PDB entry 7AEJ | X-ray diffraction, 3.80 A resolution | chains C and A of the 4 polymer chains in the assembly

# Chain C
Molecule: Envelope glycoprotein gp160
Source organism: Human immunodeficiency virus 1
UniProt: B2CPZ5 (B2CPZ5_9HIV1); the construct has insertions or renumbered stretches relative to UniProt, so the offset changes along the chain: 512-590 = UniProt 512-590; 617-620 = UniProt 591-594; 629-718 = UniProt 629-718
Chain sequence (192 residues; each row starts with the number of its first residue; note: 26 numbers in that range are skipped by the numbering (no residue carries them; nothing is unmodelled there)):
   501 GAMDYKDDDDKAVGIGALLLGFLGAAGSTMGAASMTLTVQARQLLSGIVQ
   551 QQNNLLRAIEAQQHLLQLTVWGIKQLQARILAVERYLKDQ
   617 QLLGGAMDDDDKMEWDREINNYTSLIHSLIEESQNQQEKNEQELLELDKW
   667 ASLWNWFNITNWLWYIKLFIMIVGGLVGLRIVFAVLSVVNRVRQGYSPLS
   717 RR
Not modelled in the structure: 501-517, 617-623, 707-718
Construct notes: expression tag (501-511); conflict L519 (Phe in B2CPZ5); linker (621-628); engineered mutation R717 (Phe in B2CPZ5), R718 (Gln in B2CPZ5)
Reported in the primary citation:
  - conformationally variable residues (loop rearrangement): G531 to A533, N671 to N674

# Chain A
Molecule: Envelope glycoprotein gp160
Source organism: Human immunodeficiency virus 1
UniProt: B2CPZ5 (B2CPZ5_9HIV1); the construct has insertions or renumbered stretches relative to UniProt, so the offset changes along the chain: 512-589 = UniProt 512-589; 616-620 = UniProt 590-594; 629-718 = UniProt 629-718
Chain sequence (192 residues; each row starts with the number of its first residue; note: 26 numbers in that range are skipped by the numbering (no residue carries them; nothing is unmodelled there)):
   501 GAMDYKDDDDKAVGIGALLLGFLGAAGSTMGAASMTLTVQARQLLSGIVQ
   551 QQNNLLRAIEAQQHLLQLTVWGIKQLQARILAVERYLKD
   616 QQLLGGAMDDDDKMEWDREINNYTSLIHSLIEESQNQQEKNEQELLELDK
   666 WASLWNWFNITNWLWYIKLFIMIVGGLVGLRIVFAVLSVVNRVRQGYSPL
   716 SRR
Not modelled in the structure: 501-526, 616-627, 694-718
Construct notes: expression tag (501-511); conflict L519 (Phe in B2CPZ5); linker (621-628); engineered mutation R717 (Phe in B2CPZ5), R718 (Gln in B2CPZ5)
Reported in the primary citation:
  - conformationally variable residues (order/disorder transition): G527 to A533, L669

# Interface between chain C and chain A
Pairs across the interface (71; chain C residue first):
  A525(C) - L679(A)  hydrophobic
  A525(C) - I682(A)  hydrophobic
  T529(C) - L679(A)
  T529(C) - W680(A)
  T529(C) - K683(A)
  M530(C) - K683(A)
  A533(C) - W672(A)  hydrophobic
  S534(C) - L537(A)
  S534(C) - T538(A)  hydrogen bond
  L537(C) - T538(A)
  L537(C) - A541(A)  hydrophobic
  L537(C) - R542(A)
  Q540(C) - L663(A)
  A541(C) - L663(A)  hydrophobic
  L544(C) - L545(A)  hydrophobic
  L544(C) - N656(A)
  L544(C) - E659(A)
  G547(C) - Q652(A)
  G547(C) - N656(A)  hydrogen bond (backbone-side chain)
  I548(C) - I548(A)  hydrophobic
  I548(C) - V549(A)  hydrophobic
  I548(C) - Q552(A)  hydrogen bond (backbone-side chain)
  I548(C) - N656(A)
  Q550(C) - Q652(A)  hydrogen bond
  Q551(C) - Q552(A)
  Q551(C) - S649(A)  hydrogen bond (side chain-backbone)
  Q551(C) - Q652(A)
  Q551(C) - Q653(A)  hydrogen bond
  Q551(C) - N656(A)
  Q552(C) - Q552(A)
  N554(C) - S649(A)
  L555(C) - L555(A)  hydrophobic
  L555(C) - L556(A)
  L555(C) - I559(A)  hydrophobic
  L555(C) - S649(A)
  R557(C) - L645(A)
  R557(C) - E648(A)  salt bridge
  A558(C) - L645(A)
  I559(C) - I559(A)  hydrophobic
  A561(C) - L641(A)  hydrophobic
  A561(C) - I642(A)  hydrophobic
  Q562(C) - I559(A)  hydrogen bond (side chain-backbone)
  Q562(C) - Q562(A)
  Q562(C) - Q563(A)  hydrogen bond
  Q562(C) - L566(A)
  Q562(C) - I642(A)
  H564(C) - Y638(A)
  L565(C) - Q563(A)
  L565(C) - L566(A)  hydrophobic
  L565(C) - I635(A)  hydrophobic
  L565(C) - T639(A)
  L565(C) - I642(A)  hydrophobic
  L566(C) - L566(A)  hydrophobic
  L568(C) - W631(A)  hydrogen bond (backbone-side chain)
  L568(C) - E634(A)
  L568(C) - I635(A)  hydrophobic
  T569(C) - V570(A)
  T569(C) - I573(A)
  W571(C) - W631(A)
  L576(C) - I573(A)
  L576(C) - L576(A)  hydrophobic
  L576(C) - Q577(A)
  L576(C) - I580(A)
  R579(C) - Q577(A)
  R579(C) - I580(A)
  R579(C) - E584(A)  salt bridge
  I580(C) - I580(A)
  V583(C) - V583(A)  hydrophobic
  V583(C) - E584(A)
  V583(C) - L587(A)  hydrophobic
  L587(C) - L587(A)  hydrophobic
Other interface residues (no listed pair), chain C (39 interface residues in all): G521, F522, G524, S528, Q543, G572, I573
Other interface residues (no listed pair), chain A (47 interface residues in all): M535, Q567, T569, L581, L660

# Summary
39 residues of chain C face 47 of chain A across their interface; the contacts include 9 hydrogen bonds and 2
salt bridges. Polar contacts include R557(C)-E648(A), R579(C)-E584(A) and S534(C)-T538(A). From the paper:
conformational variability at G531(C), N671(C) and G527(A) among others.
Chain C and chain A are both Envelope glycoprotein gp160 (Human immunodeficiency virus 1); the structure,
Crystal structure of asymmetric HIV-1 gp41 containing all membrane anchors, was determined by X-ray
diffraction.
